Entry 6OMV (electron microscopy, 3.90 A resolution); this record covers chains B and G of the 6 polymer chains in the assembly.

[Chain B]
Name: Cpf1
Organism: Lachnospiraceae bacterium ND2006
Reference sequence: A0A182DWE3 (A0A182DWE3_9FIRM); residues 2-1227 here correspond to UniProt positions 3-1228 (UniProt number = residue number + 1)
Chain sequence (1227 residues; row label = number of the first residue in the row):
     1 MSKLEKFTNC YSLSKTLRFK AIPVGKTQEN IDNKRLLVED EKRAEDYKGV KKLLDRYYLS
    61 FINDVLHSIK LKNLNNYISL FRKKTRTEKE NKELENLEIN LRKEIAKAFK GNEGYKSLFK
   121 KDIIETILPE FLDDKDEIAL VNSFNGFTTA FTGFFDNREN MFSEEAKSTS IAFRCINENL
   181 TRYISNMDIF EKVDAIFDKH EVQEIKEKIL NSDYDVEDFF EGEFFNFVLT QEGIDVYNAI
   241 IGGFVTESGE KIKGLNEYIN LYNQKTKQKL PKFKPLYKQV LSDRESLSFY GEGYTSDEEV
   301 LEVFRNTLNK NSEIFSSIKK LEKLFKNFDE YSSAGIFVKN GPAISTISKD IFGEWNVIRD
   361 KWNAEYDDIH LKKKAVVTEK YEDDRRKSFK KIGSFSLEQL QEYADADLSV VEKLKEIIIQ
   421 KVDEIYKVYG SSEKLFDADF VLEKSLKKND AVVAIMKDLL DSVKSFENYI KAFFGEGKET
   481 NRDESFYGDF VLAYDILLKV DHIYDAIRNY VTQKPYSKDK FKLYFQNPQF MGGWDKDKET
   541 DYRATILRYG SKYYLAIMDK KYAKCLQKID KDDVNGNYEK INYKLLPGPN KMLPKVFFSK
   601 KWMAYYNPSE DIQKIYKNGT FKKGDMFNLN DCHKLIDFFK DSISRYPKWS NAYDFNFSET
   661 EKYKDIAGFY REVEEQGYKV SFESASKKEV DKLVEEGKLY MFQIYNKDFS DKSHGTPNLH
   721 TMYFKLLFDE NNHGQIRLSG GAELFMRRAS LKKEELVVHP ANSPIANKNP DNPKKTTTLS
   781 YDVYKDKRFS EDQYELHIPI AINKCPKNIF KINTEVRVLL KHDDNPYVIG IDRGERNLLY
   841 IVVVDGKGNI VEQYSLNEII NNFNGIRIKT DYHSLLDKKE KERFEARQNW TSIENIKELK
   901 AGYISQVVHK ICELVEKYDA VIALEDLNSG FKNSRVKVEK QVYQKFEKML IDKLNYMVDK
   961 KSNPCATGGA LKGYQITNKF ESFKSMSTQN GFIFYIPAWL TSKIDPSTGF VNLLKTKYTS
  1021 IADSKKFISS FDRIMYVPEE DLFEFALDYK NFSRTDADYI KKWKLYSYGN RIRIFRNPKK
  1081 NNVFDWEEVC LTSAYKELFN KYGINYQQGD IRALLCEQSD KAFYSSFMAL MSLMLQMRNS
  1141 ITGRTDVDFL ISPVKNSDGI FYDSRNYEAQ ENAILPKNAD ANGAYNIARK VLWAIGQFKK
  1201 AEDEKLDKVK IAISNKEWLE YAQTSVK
Not modelled in the structure: 281-291, 1076-1083
Sequence notes: expression tag (1); conflict Asn112 (Ala113 in A0A182DWE3), Glu113 (Ala114 in A0A182DWE3), Phe131 (Ala132 in A0A182DWE3), Leu132 (Ala133 in A0A182DWE3), Gln264 (Ala265 in A0A182DWE3), Lys269 (Ala270 in A0A182DWE3), Val357 (Leu358 in A0A182DWE3), Arg1076 (Ala1077 in A0A182DWE3), Asn1077 (Ala1078 in A0A182DWE3), Pro1078 (Ala1079 in A0A182DWE3), Asp1085 (Ala1086 in A0A182DWE3)
Bound ions: Mg2+: Thr716 (shared with A19(G) of chain G)

[Chain G]
Molecule: 40-nt RNA strand
Sequence (40 nucleotides; numbered 3 to 42; the number before each row is that of its first residue):
     3 AAUUUCUACU AAGUGUAGAU GGAAAUUAGG UGCGCUUGGC
Not modelled in the structure: 32-42
Bound ions: Mg2+: A19 (shared with Thr716(B) of chain B)

[Interface between chain B and chain G]
Residue-residue contacts (106):
  Ser14(B) with G23(G), hydrogen bond to the base
  Lys15(B) with G23(G), salt bridge to the phosphate
  Thr16(B) with G23(G), hydrogen bond to the base; G24(G), sugar contact
  Arg18(B) with U6(G), sugar contact; G24(G), salt bridge to the phosphate
  Phe19(B) with U6(G), sugar contact
  Lys20(B) with U6(G), sugar contact
  Lys51(B) with A26(G), hydrogen bond to the phosphate; A27(G), salt bridge to the phosphate
  Phe154(B) with A27(G), sugar contact
  Asn157(B) with A26(G), hydrogen bond to the sugar; A27(G), sugar contact
  Arg158(B) with A27(G), hydrogen bond to the sugar; U28(G), sugar contact
  Thr169(B) with U28(G), base contact
  Arg174(B) with U29(G), sugar contact
  Tyr277(B) with A30(G), sugar contact
  Lys278(B) with U29(G), sugar contact; A30(G), phosphate contact
  Gln279(B) with U29(G), phosphate contact
  Val280(B) with U28(G), phosphate contact; U29(G), hydrogen bond to the phosphate
  Lys518(B) with U7(G), hydrogen bond to the phosphate; C8(G), salt bridge to the phosphate
  Lys520(B) with A25(G), salt bridge to the phosphate
  Tyr705(B) with G17(G), hydrogen bond to the phosphate
  Asn706(B) with U6(G), phosphate contact
  Lys707(B) with U5(G), hydrogen bond to the base; U6(G), salt bridge to the phosphate; U7(G), base contact; U18(G), base contact
  Ser710(B) with G17(G), hydrogen bond to the phosphate
  Lys712(B) with U16(G), salt bridge to the phosphate; G17(G), phosphate contact
  Ser713(B) with G17(G), phosphate contact; U18(G), phosphate contact
  His714(B) with U18(G), hydrogen bond to the phosphate
  Gly715(B) with U18(G), hydrogen bond to the phosphate; A19(G), phosphate contact
  Thr716(B) with A19(G), hydrogen bond to the phosphate
  Asn718(B) with U6(G), hydrogen bond to the base; U7(G), base contact; A21(G), base contact
  His720(B) with U22(G), base contact
  Arg747(B) with U6(G), phosphate contact; U7(G), salt bridge to the phosphate
  His759(B) with A3(G), hydrogen bond to the phosphate
  Ile765(B) with A3(G), base contact
  Ala766(B) with A3(G), hydrogen bond to the base
  Asn767(B) with A3(G), base contact; U12(G), phosphate contact
  Lys768(B) with A3(G), base contact; C11(G), hydrogen bond to the phosphate; U12(G), hydrogen bond to the phosphate
  Asn769(B) with C11(G), phosphate contact; U12(G), phosphate contact
  Asn772(B) with U12(G), hydrogen bond to the phosphate; A13(G), hydrogen bond to the phosphate
  Lys774(B) with A13(G), salt bridge to the phosphate; A14(G), base contact; G15(G), hydrogen bond to the base
  Thr777(B) with A3(G), base contact; U12(G), hydrogen bond to the sugar; A13(G), phosphate contact
  Thr778(B) with G15(G), base contact
  Tyr781(B) with A4(G), hydrogen bond to the base; G15(G), sugar contact; U16(G), stacking on the base
  Val783(B) with A4(G), base contact
  Tyr784(B) with A3(G), sugar contact; A4(G), sugar contact
  Lys785(B) with A3(G), salt bridge to the phosphate
  Asp786(B) with A4(G), sugar contact
  Lys787(B) with U5(G), phosphate contact
  Arg788(B) with U5(G), salt bridge to the phosphate; U7(G), salt bridge to the phosphate; C8(G), salt bridge to the phosphate
  Phe789(B) with C8(G), phosphate contact
  Gln793(B) with U6(G), phosphate contact; U7(G), phosphate contact
  Glu795(B) with U6(G), hydrogen bond to the sugar
  His797(B) with G24(G), hydrogen bond to the sugar
  Asn861(B) with A19(G), hydrogen bond to the sugar
  Asn862(B) with A19(G), sugar contact
  Phe863(B) with A13(G), base contact; U18(G), sugar contact; A19(G), sugar contact
  Thr870(B) with A10(G), sugar contact; A13(G), base contact
  Tyr872(B) with U9(G), hydrogen bond to the sugar; A10(G), hydrogen bond to the sugar
  Glu898(B) with U9(G), sugar contact
  Gly902(B) with U9(G), sugar contact
  Ser905(B) with G20(G), hydrogen bond to the sugar; A21(G), hydrogen bond to the sugar
  Gln906(B) with U9(G), base contact; G20(G), sugar contact
  His909(B) with G20(G), phosphate contact; A21(G), phosphate contact
  Asp952(B) with U22(G), phosphate contact
  Lys953(B) with A21(G), salt bridge to the phosphate; U22(G), salt bridge to the phosphate
  Lys960(B) with G20(G), salt bridge to the phosphate; A21(G), salt bridge to the phosphate
  Lys961(B) with G20(G), phosphate contact
Also at the interface, not in a pair above, chain B (79 interface residues in all): Asp55, Glu178, Tyr516, Asp708, Leu719, Phe745, Leu779, Ser780, Pro799, Ile868, Leu875, Leu899, Met949, Val958

[Overview]
The interface between chain B and chain G involves 79 residues on one side and 28 on the other, with 30
hydrogen bonds, 17 salt bridges and 1 aromatic stacking contact. Polar contacts include Ser14(B)-G23(G),
Thr16(B)-G23(G) and Lys707(B)-U5(G).
Chain B is Cpf1 (Lachnospiraceae bacterium ND2006) and chain G is a 40-nt RNA strand; the structure, CryoEM
structure of the LbCas12a-crRNA-AcrVA4-DNA complex, was determined by electron microscopy, deposited together
with 6NM9, 6NMA, 6NMC, 6NMD and 6NME.
